Entry 8C7S (X-ray diffraction, 3.05 A resolution); this record covers chains N and B of the 4 polymer chains in the assembly.

# Chain N
Molecule: 30-nt DNA strand
Sequence (30 nucleotides; numbered 1 to 30; the number before each row is that of its first residue):
     1 GATAATTTTCAGAATTTTCAGAAAATTTAG

# Chain B
Protein: Global transcriptional regulator CodY (Fragment)
Organism: Staphylococcus aureus (strain USA300)
UniProt: A0A6B0CMV4 (A0A6B0CMV4_STAAU); residue numbers follow UniProt; this construct covers 1-256
Chain sequence (256 residues; each row starts with the number of its first residue):
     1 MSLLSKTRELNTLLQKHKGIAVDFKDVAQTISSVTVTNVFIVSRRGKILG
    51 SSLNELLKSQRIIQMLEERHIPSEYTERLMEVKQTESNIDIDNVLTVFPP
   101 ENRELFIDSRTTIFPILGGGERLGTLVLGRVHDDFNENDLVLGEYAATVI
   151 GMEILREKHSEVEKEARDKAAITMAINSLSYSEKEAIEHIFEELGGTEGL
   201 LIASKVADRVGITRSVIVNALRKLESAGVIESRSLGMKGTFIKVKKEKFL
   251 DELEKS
Small-molecule neighbours:
  - GTP (guanosine-5'-triphosphate): Ala-21, Val-22, Asp-23, Phe-24, Ser-43, Arg-44, Arg-45, Lys-47, Leu-49, Glu-153, Ile-154, Arg-156, Glu-157, Lys-158
  - isoleucine (ILE): Arg-61, Ile-62, Met-65, Pro-72, Tyr-75, Val-94, Thr-96, Val-97, Phe-98, Pro-99, Pro-100
What the authors report for this chain:
  - binding site for isoleucine: Arg-61
  - binding site for GTP: Val-22, Phe-24, Ser-43, Arg-44, Arg-45, Lys-47, His-70, Glu-153
  - self-association interface (contacts with another copy of this molecule); pairs are residue here / residue on that copy: Tyr-181/Phe-241 (pi stacking), Gly-118, Gly-119, Gly-120, Thr-148, Leu-179
  - binding site for the 30-nt DNA strand: Ser-180, Ser-182, Ala-203, Ser-204, Thr-213, Ser-215, Val-216, Val-218, Arg-222, Leu-235 to Met-237, Thr-240
  - specificity-determining residues: Ser-215, Met-237
  - binding site for the 30-nt DNA strand (chain N): Ser-180, Ser-182, Met-237
  - mutagenesis - R167A: decreased binding to DNA

# How chain N and chain B interact
Pairs across the interface (17; chain N residue first):
  DT18(N) with Ser-180(B), hydrogen bond to the phosphate
  DC19(N) with Ser-180(B), hydrogen bond to the phosphate; Tyr-181(B), phosphate contact; Ser-182(B), hydrogen bond to the phosphate
  DA20(N) with Thr-213(B), hydrogen bond to the phosphate; Ser-215(B), hydrogen bond to the base; Val-216(B), phosphate contact
  DG21(N) with Thr-213(B), base contact; Ser-215(B), hydrogen bond to the base
  DT26(N) with Gly-236(B), base contact
  DT27(N) with Ser-234(B), sugar contact; Leu-235(B), phosphate contact; Gly-236(B), hydrogen bond to the sugar; Met-237(B), hydrogen bond to the base
  DT28(N) with Leu-235(B), sugar contact; Met-237(B), base contact; Lys-238(B), sugar contact
Also at the interface, not in a pair above, chain N (8 interface residues in all): DA29
Also at the interface, not in a pair above, chain B (12 interface residues in all): Glu-183

# In short
8 residues of chain N and 12 residues of chain B are in contact; the contacts include 8 hydrogen bonds. Polar
pairs include DA20(N)/Ser-215(B), DG21(N)/Ser-215(B) and DT27(N)/Met-237(B). The paper reports a binding site
for the 30-nt DNA strand at Ser-180(B), Ser-182(B) and Ala-203(B) among others; R167A of chain B reduces
binding to DNA.
Chain N is a 30-nt DNA strand and chain B is Global transcriptional regulator CodY (Fragment) (Staphylococcus
aureus (strain USA300)); the structure, Transcriptional pleiotropic repressor CodY from Staphylococcus aureus
in complex with Ile, GTP, and a 30-bp DNA ..., was determined by X-ray diffraction, deposited together with
8C7O and 8C7U.
